PDB entry 8ST1 | electron microscopy, 3.41 A resolution | chains A and B of the 9 polymer chains in the assembly

== Chain A (and B) ==
Protein: Neuronal acetylcholine receptor subunit alpha-4
Organism: Homo sapiens
Notes: chain B of this document is another copy of the same molecule, construct and numbering; everything in this record applies to it too
UniProt: P43681 (ACHA4_HUMAN); the construct lacks a stretch of the UniProt sequence and is renumbered around it, so the offset changes along the chain: 1-338 = UniProt 27-364; 339-342 = UniProt 582-585; 345-386 = UniProt 586-627
Amino-acid sequence (386 residues; numbered 1 to 386; the number before each row is that of its first residue):
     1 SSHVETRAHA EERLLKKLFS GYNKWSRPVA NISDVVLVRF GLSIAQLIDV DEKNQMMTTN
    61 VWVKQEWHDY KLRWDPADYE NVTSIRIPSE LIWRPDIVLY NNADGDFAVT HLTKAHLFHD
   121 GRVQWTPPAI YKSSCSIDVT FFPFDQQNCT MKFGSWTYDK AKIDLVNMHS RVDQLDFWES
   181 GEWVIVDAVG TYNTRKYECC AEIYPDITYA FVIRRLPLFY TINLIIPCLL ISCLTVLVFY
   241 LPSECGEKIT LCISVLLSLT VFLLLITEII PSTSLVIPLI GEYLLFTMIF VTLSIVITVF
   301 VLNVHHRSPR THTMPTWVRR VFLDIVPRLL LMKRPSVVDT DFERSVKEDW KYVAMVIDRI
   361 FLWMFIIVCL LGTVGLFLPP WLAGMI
Not modelled in the structure: 1-7, 383-386
Cystine bridges: Cys135-Cys149, Cys199-Cys200
Glycans and other covalent adducts: N-acetylglucosamine (NAG) linked to Asn31, Asn148
Sequence notes: insertion (343-344)
Metal / ion sites: Ca2+: Asp49, Val50
Small-molecule neighbours: acetylcholine (ACH): Tyr100, Trp156, Thr157, Tyr197, Cys199, Cys200, Tyr204
Swiss-Prot annotation at these positions:
  - binding site (Ca(2+)): Val50, Glu52
  - lipidation: Cys245 (S-palmitoyl cysteine)
  - glycosylation (N-linked (GlcNAc...) asparagine): Asn31, Asn81, Asn148

== How chain A and chain B interact ==
Contacting residue pairs (98):
  Gly21(A) - Glu12(B)
  Asn23(A) - Glu12(B)
  Asn23(A) - Leu15(B)
  Trp25(A) - Leu15(B)  hydrophobic
  Trp25(A) - Pro88(B)  hydrophobic
  Val29(A) - Ala8(B)
  Ile32(A) - Glu11(B)
  Gln55(A) - Ser180(B)  hydrogen bond (side chain-backbone)
  Trp93(A) - Lys114(B)
  Asn102(A) - Gln46(B)  hydrogen bond (backbone-side chain)
  Asn102(A) - Asn60(B)  hydrogen bond (backbone-side chain)
  Ala103(A) - Gln46(B)
  Ala103(A) - Ile48(B)  hydrophobic
  Asp104(A) - Ile48(B)
  Asp104(A) - Lys132(B)  salt bridge
  Phe107(A) - Asn60(B)
  Phe107(A) - Pro128(B)  hydrophobic
  Phe107(A) - Ile130(B)  hydrophobic
  Ala108(A) - His111(B)
  Ser134(A) - Gln46(B)  hydrogen bond
  Ser134(A) - Trp178(B)
  Cys135(A) - Trp178(B)  hydrophobic
  Ser136(A) - Trp178(B)
  Lys152(A) - Asp176(B)  salt bridge
  Trp156(A) - Trp62(B)
  Trp156(A) - Thr113(B)
  Trp156(A) - Thr126(B)  hydrogen bond (side chain-backbone)
  Trp156(A) - Pro128(B)
  Thr157(A) - Arg86(B)  hydrogen bond (backbone-side chain)
  Thr157(A) - Lys114(B)
  Tyr158(A) - Arg86(B)
  Tyr158(A) - Lys114(B)  hydrogen bond
  Asp159(A) - Arg86(B)  salt bridge
  Lys162(A) - Arg86(B)
  Arg195(A) - Asp176(B)  salt bridge
  Tyr197(A) - Asp176(B)
  Glu198(A) - Lys64(B)  salt bridge
  Glu198(A) - His169(B)  salt bridge
  Glu198(A) - Asp173(B)
  Glu198(A) - Leu175(B)
  Cys199(A) - Lys64(B)
  Gly246(A) - Glu247(B)
  Glu247(A) - Glu247(B)  hydrogen bond (backbone-side chain)
  Lys248(A) - Glu247(B)
  Ile249(A) - Glu247(B)  hydrogen bond (backbone-side chain)
  Thr250(A) - Glu247(B)  hydrogen bond (backbone-side chain)
  Ile253(A) - Leu251(B)  hydrophobic
  Ile253(A) - Ser254(B)
  Leu256(A) - Leu234(B)  hydrophobic
  Leu257(A) - Ser258(B)
  Thr260(A) - Phe262(B)
  Leu263(A) - Pro227(B)  hydrophobic
  Leu264(A) - Leu265(B)  hydrophobic
  Thr267(A) - Phe219(B)
  Thr267(A) - Asn223(B)  hydrogen bond
  Ile270(A) - Phe219(B)  hydrophobic
  Pro271(A) - Phe219(B)
  Ser272(A) - Glu182(B)
  Ser272(A) - Phe219(B)
  Thr273(A) - Gly181(B)
  Thr273(A) - Phe219(B)
  Ser274(A) - Gly181(B)  hydrogen bond (backbone-backbone)
  Ser274(A) - Leu216(B)  hydrogen bond (side chain-backbone)
  Ser274(A) - Leu218(B)
  Ser274(A) - Phe219(B)  hydrogen bond (side chain-backbone)
  Ile277(A) - Ile222(B)  hydrophobic
  Leu285(A) - Ile222(B)
  Leu285(A) - Ile226(B)  hydrophobic
  Met288(A) - Leu230(B)  hydrophobic
  Thr292(A) - Leu230(B)
  Thr292(A) - Leu234(B)
  Ile295(A) - Leu234(B)  hydrophobic
  Val296(A) - Leu237(B)  hydrophobic
  Val299(A) - Leu237(B)
  Val299(A) - Leu241(B)  hydrophobic
  Phe300(A) - Tyr240(B)  hydrophobic
  Leu302(A) - Leu241(B)  hydrophobic
  Leu302(A) - Pro242(B)
  Asn303(A) - Tyr240(B)  hydrogen bond
  Asn303(A) - Pro242(B)
  His306(A) - Pro242(B)
  His306(A) - Glu244(B)
  His306(A) - Cys245(B)
  Arg307(A) - Tyr240(B)
  Ser308(A) - Lys351(B)
  Pro309(A) - Pro335(B)
  Pro309(A) - Val337(B)
  Arg310(A) - Arg334(B)  hydrogen bond (backbone-side chain)
  Arg310(A) - Pro335(B)
  Arg310(A) - Val337(B)
  Arg310(A) - Val338(B)  hydrogen bond (side chain-backbone)
  Arg310(A) - Asp339(B)  salt bridge
  Arg310(A) - Arg344(B)
  Thr311(A) - Pro335(B)
  Thr311(A) - Lys351(B)
  His312(A) - Pro335(B)
  His312(A) - Met355(B)
  Thr313(A) - Pro335(B)
Interface residues without a listed pair, chain A (71 interface residues in all): Ser26, Arg27, Val98, Tyr100, Asn101, Cys200, Glu202, Tyr204, Leu275, Ile289, Lys347
Interface residues without a listed pair, chain B (67 interface residues in all): Glu90, Leu91, His116, Gln124, Pro127, Ala129, Pro217, Tyr220, Ile231, Thr250, Glu348, Tyr352

== In short ==
71 residues of chain A face 67 of chain B across their interface; the contacts include 17 hydrogen bonds and 7
salt bridges. Polar contacts include Asp104(A)-Lys132(B), Lys152(A)-Asp176(B) and Asp159(A)-Arg86(B). Chain A
binds acetylcholine. Covalently linked N-acetylglucosamine: at Asn31(A) and Asn148(A).
Chain A and chain B are both Neuronal acetylcholine receptor subunit alpha-4 (Homo sapiens); the structure,
The 3alpha2beta stoichiometry of human alpha4beta2 nicotinic acetylcholine receptor in complex with
acetylcholine and calcium, was determined by electron microscopy together with 8SSZ, 8ST0, 8ST2 and 8ST3 from
the same study.
